9FP0 - chains A and B of the 13 polymer chains in the assembly; structure by electron microscopy, 3.37 A resolution.

# Chain A
Protein: Cellulose synthase catalytic subunit [UDP-forming]
Source organism: Escherichia coli
Notes: EC 2.4.1.12; engineered mutation(s): C-terminal HA-FLAG tag
Amino-acid sequence (908 residues; numbered 1 to 908; the number before each row is that of its first residue):
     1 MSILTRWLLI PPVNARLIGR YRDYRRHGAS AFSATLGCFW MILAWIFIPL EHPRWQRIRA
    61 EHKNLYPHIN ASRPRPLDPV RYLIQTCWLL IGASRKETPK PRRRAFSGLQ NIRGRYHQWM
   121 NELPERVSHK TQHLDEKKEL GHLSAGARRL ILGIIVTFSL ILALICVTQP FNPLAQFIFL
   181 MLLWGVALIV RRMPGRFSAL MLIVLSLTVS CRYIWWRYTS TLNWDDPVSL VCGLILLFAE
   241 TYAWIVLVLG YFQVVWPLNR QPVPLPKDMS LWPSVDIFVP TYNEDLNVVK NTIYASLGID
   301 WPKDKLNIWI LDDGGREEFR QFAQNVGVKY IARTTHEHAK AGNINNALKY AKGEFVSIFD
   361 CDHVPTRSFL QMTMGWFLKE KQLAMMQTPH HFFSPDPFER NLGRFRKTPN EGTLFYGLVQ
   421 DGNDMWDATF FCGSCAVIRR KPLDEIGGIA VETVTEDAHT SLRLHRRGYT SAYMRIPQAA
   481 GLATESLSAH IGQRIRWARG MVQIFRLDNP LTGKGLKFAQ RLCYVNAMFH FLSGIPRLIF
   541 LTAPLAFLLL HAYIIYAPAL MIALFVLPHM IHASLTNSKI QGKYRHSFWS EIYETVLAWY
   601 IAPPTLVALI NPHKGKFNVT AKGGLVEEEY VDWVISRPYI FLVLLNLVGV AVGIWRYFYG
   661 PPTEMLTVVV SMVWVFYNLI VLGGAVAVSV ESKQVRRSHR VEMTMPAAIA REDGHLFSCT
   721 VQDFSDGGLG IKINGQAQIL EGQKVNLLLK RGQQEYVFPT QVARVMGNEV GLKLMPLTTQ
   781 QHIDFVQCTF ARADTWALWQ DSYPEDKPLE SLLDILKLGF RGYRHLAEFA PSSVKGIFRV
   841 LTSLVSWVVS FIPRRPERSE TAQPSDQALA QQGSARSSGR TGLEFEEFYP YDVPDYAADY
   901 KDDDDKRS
Not modelled in the structure: 95-104, 137-139, 391-413, 610-634, 795-808, 856-908

# Chain B
Protein: Cyclic di-GMP-binding protein
Source organism: Escherichia coli
UniProtKB: A0A061KLG7 (A0A061KLG7_ECOLX); residues -704 to 74 here correspond to UniProt positions 1-779 (UniProt number = residue number + 705)
Amino-acid sequence (779 residues; row label = number of the first residue in the row; numbers below 1 keep their minus sign (Met-704 is residue -704)):
  -704 MKRKLFWICA VAMGMSAFPS FMTQATPATQ PLINAEPAVA AQTEQNPQVG QVMPGVQGAD
  -644 APVVAQNGPS RDVKLTFAQI APPPGSMVLR GINPNGSIEF GMRSDEVVTK AMLNLEYTPS
  -584 PSLLPVQSQL KVYLNDELMG VLPVTKEQLG KKTLAQMPIN PLFITDFNRV RLEFVGHYQD
  -524 VCENPASTTL WLDVGRSSGL DLTYQTLNVK NDLSHFPVPF FDPRDNRTNT LPMVFAGAPD
  -464 VGLQQASAIV ASWFGSRSGW RGQNFPVLYN QLPDRNAIVF ATNDKRPDFL RDHPAVKAPV
  -404 IEMINHPQNP YVKLLVVFGR DDKDLLQAAK GIAQGNILFR GESVVVNEVK PLLPRKPYDA
  -344 PNWVRTDRPV TFGELKTYEE QLQSSGLEPA AINVSLNLPP DLYLMRSTGI DMDINYRYTM
  -284 PPVKDSSRMD ISLNNQFLQS FNLSSKQEAN RLLLRIPVLQ GLLDGKTDVS IPALKLGATN
  -224 QLRFDFEYMN PMPGGSVDNC ITFQPVQNHV VIGDDSTIDF SKYYHFIPMP DLRAFANAGF
  -164 PFSRMADLSQ TITVMPKAPN EAQMETLLNT VGFIGAQTGF PAINLTVTDD GSTIQGKDAD
  -104 IMIIGGIPDK LKDDKQIDLL VQATESWVKT PMRQTPFPGI VPDESDRAAE TRSTLTSSGA
   -44 MAAVIGFQSP YNDQRSVIAL LADSPRGYEM LNDAVNDSGK RATMFGSVAV IRESGINSLR
    16 VGDVYYVGHL PWFERLWYAL ANHPILLAVL AAISVILLAW VLWRLLRIIS RRRLNPDNE
Not modelled in the structure: -704 to 25, 71-74

# Chain A / chain B interface
Residue-residue contacts (57; chain A residue first):
  Leu140(A) - Trp55(B)
  Leu152(A) - Trp55(B)  hydrophobic
  Leu152(A) - Arg59(B)
  Ile155(A) - Leu52(B)  hydrophobic
  Phe158(A) - Leu52(B)  hydrophobic
  Ser159(A) - Ser49(B)  hydrogen bond (backbone-side chain)
  Ser159(A) - Leu52(B)
  Ser159(A) - Leu53(B)
  Leu162(A) - Leu45(B)
  Ala163(A) - Ser49(B)
  Ile165(A) - Leu31(B)  hydrophobic
  Cys166(A) - Leu42(B)  hydrogen bond (side chain-backbone)
  Cys166(A) - Leu45(B)
  Cys166(A) - Ala46(B)  hydrogen bond (side chain-backbone)
  Thr168(A) - Trp32(B)  hydrogen bond (backbone-side chain)
  Gln169(A) - Trp32(B)
  Gln169(A) - Leu35(B)
  Gln169(A) - Ala36(B)  hydrogen bond (side chain-backbone)
  Gln169(A) - Leu42(B)
  Pro170(A) - Trp32(B)
  Phe171(A) - Leu35(B)
  Phe171(A) - Ala36(B)
  Phe171(A) - His38(B)
  Phe171(A) - Leu42(B)  hydrophobic
  Ala175(A) - Pro39(B)
  Ile178(A) - Pro39(B)  hydrophobic
  Phe179(A) - Pro39(B)
  Phe179(A) - Leu42(B)
  Phe179(A) - Ala43(B)
  Leu182(A) - Ile40(B)  hydrophobic
  Leu182(A) - Ala43(B)  hydrophobic
  Phe197(A) - Ala54(B)
  Phe197(A) - Trp55(B)
  Leu200(A) - Ala54(B)
  Leu200(A) - Trp58(B)  hydrophobic
  Leu200(A) - Leu61(B)  hydrophobic
  Met201(A) - Val50(B)
  Met201(A) - Ala54(B)  hydrophobic
  Val204(A) - Val50(B)  hydrophobic
  Leu205(A) - Val50(B)  hydrophobic
  Val255(A) - Leu61(B)  hydrophobic
  Trp256(A) - Trp58(B)
  Trp256(A) - Leu61(B)  hydrophobic
  Trp256(A) - Arg62(B)
  Trp256(A) - Ser65(B)
  Leu258(A) - Ser65(B)
  Leu258(A) - Leu69(B)  hydrophobic
  Arg260(A) - Leu69(B)
  Trp376(A) - Leu69(B)
  Lys379(A) - Leu69(B)
  Glu380(A) - Arg68(B)  salt bridge
  Met425(A) - Leu61(B)
  Met425(A) - Ile64(B)  hydrophobic
  Met425(A) - Ser65(B)
  Trp426(A) - Leu61(B)  hydrophobic
  Asp427(A) - Arg68(B)  salt bridge
  Lys517(A) - Arg68(B)
Other interface residues (no listed pair), chain A (40 interface residues in all): Val156, Leu160, Asn172, Leu183, Thr208, Asp424, Thr470
Other interface residues (no listed pair), chain B (31 interface residues in all): Asn37, Ile48, Ile51, Val56, Leu57, Asn70

# Summary
40 residues of chain A and 31 residues of chain B are in contact; the contacts include 5 hydrogen bonds and 2
salt bridges. Among the polar pairs are Glu380(A)-Arg68(B), Asp427(A)-Arg68(B) and Ser159(A)-Ser49(B).
Here chain A is Cellulose synthase catalytic subunit [UDP-forming] and chain B is Cyclic di-GMP-binding
protein, both from Escherichia coli. Entry 9FP0 (Cryo-EM structure of the 'crown'less Bcs macrocomplex for E.
coli cellulose secretion in non-saturating c-di-GMP (local)) was determined by electron microscopy, deposited
together with 9FMV, 9FMZ, 9FNN, 9FO7 and 9FP2.
